Entry 8WWL (electron microscopy, 2.78 A resolution); this record covers chains R and L of the 6 polymer chains in the assembly.

Chain R:
Molecule: Fusion protein 1, Melanin-concentrating hormone receptor 1, Fusion protein 2
From: Homo sapiens
UniProt: Q99705 (MCHR1_HUMAN); residues 1-396 carry their UniProt numbers (396 of 624 residues fall inside the UniProt entry; the rest is not from it)
Sequence (624 residues; numbered -52 to 571; the number before each row is that of its first residue; numbers below 1 keep their minus sign (Asp-52 is residue -52)):
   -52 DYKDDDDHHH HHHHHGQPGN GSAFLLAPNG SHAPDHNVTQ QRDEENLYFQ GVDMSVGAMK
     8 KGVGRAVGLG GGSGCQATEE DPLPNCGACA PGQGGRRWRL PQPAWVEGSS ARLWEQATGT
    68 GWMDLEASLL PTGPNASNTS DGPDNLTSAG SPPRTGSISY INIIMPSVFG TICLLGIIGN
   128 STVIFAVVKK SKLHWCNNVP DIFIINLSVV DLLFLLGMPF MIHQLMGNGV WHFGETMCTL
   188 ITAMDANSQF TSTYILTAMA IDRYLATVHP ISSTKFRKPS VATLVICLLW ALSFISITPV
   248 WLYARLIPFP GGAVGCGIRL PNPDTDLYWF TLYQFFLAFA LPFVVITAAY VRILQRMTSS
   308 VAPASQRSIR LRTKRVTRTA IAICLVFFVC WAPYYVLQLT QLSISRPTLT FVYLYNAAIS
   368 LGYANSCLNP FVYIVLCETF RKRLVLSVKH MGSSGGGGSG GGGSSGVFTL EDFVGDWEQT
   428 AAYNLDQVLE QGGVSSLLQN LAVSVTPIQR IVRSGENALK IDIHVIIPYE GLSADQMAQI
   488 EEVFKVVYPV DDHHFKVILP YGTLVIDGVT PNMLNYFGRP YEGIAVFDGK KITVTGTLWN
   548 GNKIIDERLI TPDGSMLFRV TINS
Unresolved in the structure: -52 to 106, 396-571
Disulfide bonds: Cys185-Cys263
Reported in the primary citation:
  - mutagenesis - K139A, K139E: abolished signaling with Melanin-concentrating hormone (chain L)
  - mutagenesis - Q196A, Y362A, I366A, Y370A: decreased signaling with Melanin-concentrating hormone (chain L)
  - mutagenesis - Q196A, I366A, Y370A: unchanged expression

Chain L:
Molecule: Melanin-concentrating hormone
UniProt: P20382 (MCH_HUMAN); residues 1-19 here correspond to UniProt positions 147-165 (UniProt number = residue number + 146)
Sequence (19 residues; numbered 1 to 19; the number before each row is that of its first residue):
     1 DFDMLRCMLG RVYRPCWQV
Unresolved in the structure: 18-19
Disulfide bonds: Cys7-Cys16

How chain R and chain L interact:
Pairs across the interface - 56 pairs, chain R then chain L:
  Phe161(R) - Arg11(L)
  Met168(R) - Arg11(L)
  Met168(R) - Val12(L)  hydrophobic
  Gln171(R) - Val12(L)
  Gln171(R) - Tyr13(L)  hydrogen bond (backbone-side chain)
  Leu172(R) - Phe2(L)
  Leu172(R) - Met8(L)  hydrophobic
  Leu172(R) - Tyr13(L)
  Met173(R) - Phe2(L)
  Gly174(R) - Asp1(L)  hydrogen bond (backbone-backbone)
  Gly174(R) - Phe2(L)
  Asn175(R) - Phe2(L)
  Asn175(R) - Arg6(L)
  Gly176(R) - Phe2(L)
  Gly176(R) - Arg6(L)  hydrogen bond (backbone-side chain)
  Thr189(R) - Val12(L)
  Asp192(R) - Arg11(L)  salt bridge
  Gln196(R) - Arg11(L)  hydrogen bond
  Ile254(R) - Tyr13(L)
  Ile254(R) - Arg14(L)
  Ile254(R) - Pro15(L)
  Phe256(R) - Arg6(L)
  Phe256(R) - Tyr13(L)  hydrophobic
  Cys263(R) - Val12(L)
  Cys263(R) - Tyr13(L)  hydrogen bond (backbone-backbone)
  Gly264(R) - Val12(L)
  Gly264(R) - Tyr13(L)
  Ile265(R) - Leu9(L)  hydrophobic
  Ile265(R) - Val12(L)  hydrophobic
  Ile265(R) - Tyr13(L)  hydrogen bond (backbone-backbone)
  Ile265(R) - Arg14(L)
  Ile265(R) - Pro15(L)
  Arg266(R) - Pro15(L)
  Leu274(R) - Leu9(L)  hydrophobic
  Leu274(R) - Arg14(L)
  Phe277(R) - Leu9(L)  hydrophobic
  Thr278(R) - Leu9(L)
  Trp338(R) - Arg11(L)
  Tyr341(R) - Gly10(L)
  Tyr341(R) - Arg11(L)
  Gln345(R) - Leu9(L)
  Gln345(R) - Gly10(L)  hydrogen bond (side chain-backbone)
  Gln348(R) - Met8(L)  hydrogen bond (side chain-backbone)
  Gln348(R) - Arg14(L)
  Ile351(R) - Arg14(L)
  Ser352(R) - Cys7(L)
  Pro354(R) - Leu5(L)
  Pro354(R) - Cys7(L)
  Thr355(R) - Leu5(L)
  Leu356(R) - Leu5(L)
  Val359(R) - Met4(L)
  Tyr360(R) - Met4(L)  hydrophobic
  Tyr362(R) - Met8(L)  hydrophobic
  Tyr362(R) - Gly10(L)  hydrogen bond (side chain-backbone)
  Ile366(R) - Arg11(L)
  Tyr370(R) - Arg11(L)
Other interface residues (no listed pair), chain R (40 interface residues in all): Asn109, Ala193, Ala260, Leu267, Asp271, Asn363
Other interface residues (no listed pair), chain L (15 interface residues in all): Trp17

Overview:
40 residues of chain R face 15 of chain L across their interface; the contacts include 9 hydrogen bonds and 1
salt bridge. Among the polar pairs are Asp192(R)-Arg11(L), Gln171(R)-Tyr13(L) and Gly176(R)-Arg6(L). From the
paper: Q196A, Y362A and I366A of chain R, among others, reduce signaling with Melanin-concentrating hormone
(chain L); K139A and K139E of chain R abolish signaling with Melanin-concentrating hormone (chain L).
Here chain R is Fusion protein 1, Melanin-concentrating hormone receptor 1, Fusion protein 2 (Homo sapiens)
and chain L is Melanin-concentrating hormone. Entry 8WWL (MCH-MCHR1-Gi complex, T2 state) was determined by
electron microscopy, deposited together with 8WWK, 8WWM and 8WWN.
